Entry 3MDI (X-ray diffraction, 2.07 A resolution); this record covers chains A and B of the 3 polymer chains in the assembly.

# Chain A (and B)
Name: Cleavage and polyadenylation specificity factor subunit 5
Organism: Homo sapiens
Notes: chain B of this document is another copy of the same molecule, construct and numbering; everything in this record applies to it too
UniProt: O43809 (CPSF5_HUMAN); residues 1-227 here = UniProt positions 1-227
Chain sequence (227 residues; row label = number of the first residue in the row):
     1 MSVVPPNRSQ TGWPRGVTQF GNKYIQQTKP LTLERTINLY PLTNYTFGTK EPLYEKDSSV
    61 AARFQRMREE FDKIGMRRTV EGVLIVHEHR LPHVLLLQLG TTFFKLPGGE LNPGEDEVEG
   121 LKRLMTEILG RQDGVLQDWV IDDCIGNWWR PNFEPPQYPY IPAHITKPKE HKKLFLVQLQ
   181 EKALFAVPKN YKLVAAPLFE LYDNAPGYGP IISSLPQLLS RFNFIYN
Not modelled in the structure: 1-28 (chain B: 1-20)
UniProt features mapped onto this chain:
  - region: Thr102 to Phe104 (Interaction with RNA)
  - motif: Gly109 to Gly130 (Nudix box)
  - site (Interaction with RNA): Glu55, Arg63
  - modified residue: Ser2 (N-acetylserine), Arg15 (Omega-N-methylarginine), Lys23 (N6-acetyllysine), Lys29 (N6-acetyllysine), Tyr40 (Phosphotyrosine), Lys56 (N6-acetyllysine)
  - mutagenesis: Lys23 (K23R: Abolishes acetylation), Lys29 (K29R: No effect on acetylation), Glu55 (E55A: Reduces affinity for UGUA RNA by 88%), Arg63 (R63S: Reduces affinity for UGUA RNA by 99%), Glu81 (E81A: Reduces affinity for UGUA RNA by 12%), Phe103 (F103A: Reduces affinity for UGUA RNA by 99%; F103W: Reduces affinity for UGUA RNA by over 90%), Glu154 (E154A: Reduces affinity for UGUA RNA by 50%), Tyr158 (Y158A: Abolishes interaction with CPSF6; when associated with A-160), Tyr160 (Y160A: Abolishes interaction with CPSF6; when associated with A-158), Leu218 (L218R: Reduces interactions with CPSF6 and CPSF7 and decreases mRNA 3'-processing activity)
Reported in the primary citation:
  - binding site for the 6-nt RNA strand: Glu55, Asp57, Arg63, Leu99, Thr102, Phe103, Phe104, Tyr208, Gly209
  - binding site for glycerol: Glu81, Leu106
  - conformationally variable residues (loop rearrangement, side-chain flip): Gly21 to Lys29, Arg63
  - mutagenesis - E55A, R63S, E81A, F103A, F103W: decreased binding to RNA

# Chain A / chain B interface
Pairs across the interface - 60 pairs, chain A then chain B:
  Leu31(A) - Thr32(B)
  Thr32(A) - Arg35(B)  hydrogen bond
  Thr32(A) - Asp142(B)
  Thr32(A) - Asp143(B)
  Thr32(A) - Cys144(B)
  Leu33(A) - Ile141(B)
  Leu33(A) - Asp142(B)  hydrogen bond (backbone-backbone)
  Leu33(A) - Asp143(B)
  Leu33(A) - Cys144(B)
  Leu33(A) - Phe175(B)  hydrophobic
  Arg35(A) - Thr32(B)
  Leu91(A) - Ile161(B)
  Leu91(A) - Ala163(B)  hydrophobic
  Val118(A) - Leu33(B)  hydrophobic
  Asp142(A) - Thr32(B)  hydrogen bond (backbone-side chain)
  Asp142(A) - Leu33(B)  hydrogen bond (backbone-backbone)
  Asp143(A) - Thr32(B)
  Asp143(A) - Leu33(B)
  Cys144(A) - Thr32(B)  hydrogen bond (backbone-backbone)
  Cys144(A) - Leu33(B)
  Cys144(A) - Arg221(B)
  Ile145(A) - Arg221(B)
  Gly146(A) - Ser220(B)
  Gly146(A) - Arg221(B)
  Asn147(A) - Ser220(B)  hydrogen bond (side chain-backbone)
  Asn147(A) - Arg221(B)
  Trp148(A) - Tyr202(B)
  Trp148(A) - Gln217(B)
  Tyr158(A) - Tyr202(B)  hydrophobic
  Pro159(A) - Tyr202(B)
  Pro159(A) - Pro216(B)
  Pro159(A) - Gln217(B)
  Pro159(A) - Ser220(B)
  Tyr160(A) - Phe199(B)
  Tyr160(A) - Tyr202(B)
  Ala163(A) - Leu91(B)  hydrophobic
  Phe175(A) - Leu33(B)  hydrophobic
  Phe199(A) - Tyr160(B)
  Tyr202(A) - Trp148(B)
  Tyr202(A) - Gln157(B)
  Tyr202(A) - Tyr158(B)  hydrophobic
  Tyr202(A) - Pro159(B)
  Tyr202(A) - Tyr160(B)  hydrophobic
  Tyr202(A) - Pro210(B)
  Pro210(A) - Tyr202(B)
  Ser214(A) - Gln217(B)
  Pro216(A) - Pro159(B)
  Gln217(A) - Pro159(B)
  Gln217(A) - Ser214(B)
  Gln217(A) - Leu218(B)
  Leu218(A) - Gln217(B)
  Leu218(A) - Leu218(B)
  Ser220(A) - Gly146(B)
  Ser220(A) - Asn147(B)  hydrogen bond (backbone-side chain)
  Ser220(A) - Pro159(B)
  Arg221(A) - Cys144(B)
  Arg221(A) - Ile145(B)
  Arg221(A) - Gly146(B)
  Arg221(A) - Asn147(B)
  Arg221(A) - Arg221(B)
Interface residues without a listed pair, chain A (33 interface residues in all): Lys29, Asp116, Ile141, Gln157, Ile161, Leu198
Interface residues without a listed pair, chain B (36 interface residues in all): Lys29, Leu31, Glu117, Val118, Trp149, Lys173, Leu198, Asp203

# In short
The interface between chain A and chain B involves 33 residues on one side and 36 on the other; the contacts
include 7 hydrogen bonds. Among the polar pairs are Thr32(A)-Arg35(B), Asp142(A)-Thr32(B) and
Asn147(A)-Ser220(B). From the paper: a binding site for the 6-nt RNA strand at Glu55(A), Asp57(A) and Arg63(A)
among others; E55A, R63S and E81A of chain A, among others, reduce binding to RNA; 5 substitutions were tested
in all.
Both chains are Cleavage and polyadenylation specificity factor subunit 5 (Homo sapiens). Entry 3MDI (Crystal
Structure of the 25kDa Subunit of Human Cleavage factor Im in complex with RNA UGUAAA) was determined by X-ray
diffraction (same publication as 3MDG).
